PDB entry 2B1Z | X-ray diffraction, 1.78 A resolution | chains A and C of the 4 polymer chains in the assembly

== Chain A ==
Protein: Estrogen receptor
Organism: Homo sapiens
Notes: fragment: ligand binding domain
UniProt: P03372 (ESR1_HUMAN); numbering as in UniProt (aligned over 298-554)
Chain sequence (257 residues; numbered 298 to 554; the number before each row is that of its first residue):
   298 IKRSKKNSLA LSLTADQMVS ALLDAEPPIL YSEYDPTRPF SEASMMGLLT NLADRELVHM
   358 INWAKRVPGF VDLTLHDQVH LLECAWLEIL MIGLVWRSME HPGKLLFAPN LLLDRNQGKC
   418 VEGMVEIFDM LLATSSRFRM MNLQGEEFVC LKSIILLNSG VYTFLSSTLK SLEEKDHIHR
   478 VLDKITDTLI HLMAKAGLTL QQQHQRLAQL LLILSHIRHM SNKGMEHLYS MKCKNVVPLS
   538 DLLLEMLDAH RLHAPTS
Disordered / not traced: 298-304, 462-470, 549-554
Differences from the reference sequence: modified residue (381, 417, 530); engineered mutation S537 (Tyr in P03372)
Modified / non-standard residues: C381 (s,s-(2-hydroxyethyl)thiocysteine; CME); C417 (s,s-(2-hydroxyethyl)thiocysteine; CME); C530 (s,s-(2-hydroxyethyl)thiocysteine; CME)
Residues lining bound ligands: 17-methyl-17-alpha-dihydroequilenin (17M): M343, L346, L349, A350, E353, L384, L387, M388, L391, R394, F404, M421, I424, L428, G521, H524, L525
What the authors report for this chain:
  - binding site for 17-methyl-17-alpha-dihydroequilenin: M343, E353, R394, M421, I424, H524, L525
  - conformationally variable residues (side-chain flip): H524

== Chain C ==
Protein: Nuclear receptor coactivator 2
UniProt: Q15596 (NCOA2_HUMAN); numbering as in UniProt (aligned over 686-698)
Chain sequence (13 residues; each row starts with the number of its first residue):
   686 KHKILHRLLQ DSS
Disordered / not traced: 686-687, 696-698

== How chain A and chain C interact ==
Residue-residue contacts (21; chain A residue first):
  I358(A) with L690(C), hydrophobic; L693(C), hydrophobic; L694(C), hydrophobic
  K362(A) with L694(C)
  L372(A) with H691(C); L694(C), hydrophobic; Q695(C)
  H373(A) with H691(C)
  Q375(A) with L694(C)
  V376(A) with L690(C); H691(C); L694(C), hydrophobic
  L379(A) with L694(C), hydrophobic
  E380(A) with K688(C), salt bridge; L690(C)
  D538(A) with I689(C)
  L539(A) with I689(C); L693(C), hydrophobic
  E542(A) with K688(C); I689(C), hydrogen bond (side chain-backbone)
  M543(A) with L690(C), hydrophobic
Also at the interface, not in a pair above, chain A (13 interface residues in all): F367

== Overview ==
Chain A and chain C form an interface of 13 and 7 residues respectively; the contacts include 1 hydrogen bond
and 1 salt bridge. Among the polar pairs are E380(A)-K688(C) and E542(A)-I689(C). Bound to chain A:
17-methyl-17-alpha-dihydroequilenin. The paper reports a binding site for 17-methyl-17-alpha-dihydroequilenin
at M343(A), E353(A) and R394(A) among others; conformational variability at H524(A).
Chain A is Estrogen receptor (Homo sapiens) and chain C is Nuclear receptor coactivator 2; the structure,
Human estrogen receptor alpha ligand-binding domain in complex with 17methyl-17alpha-dihydroequilenin and a
glucoc interacting protein 1 ..., was determined by X-ray diffraction.
